Entry 7GXL (X-ray diffraction, 1.95 A resolution); this record covers chains A and D.

Chain A:
Molecule: B-cell lymphoma 6 protein
From: Homo sapiens
UniProtKB: P41182 (BCL6_HUMAN); numbering as in UniProt (aligned over 5-129)
Sequence (128 residues; row label = number of the first residue in the row):
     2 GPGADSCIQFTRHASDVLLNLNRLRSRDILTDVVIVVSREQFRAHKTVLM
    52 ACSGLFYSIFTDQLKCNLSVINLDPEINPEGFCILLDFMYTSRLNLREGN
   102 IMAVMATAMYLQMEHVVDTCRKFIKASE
Unresolved in the structure: 2-6
Construct notes: expression tag (2-4)

Chain D:
Molecule: WVIP tetrapeptide
Sequence (6 residues; numbered 0 to 5; the number before each row is that of its first residue; numbering starts at 0):
     0 XWVIPA
Modified residues: ACE (acetyl group) at position 0

Interface between chain A and chain D:
Residue-residue contacts (11; chain A residue first):
  Cys-8(A) with Pro-4(D)
  Ile-9(A) with Trp-1(D), hydrophobic; Val-2(D)
  Gln-10(A) with ACE_0(D); Trp-1(D); Val-2(D), hydrogen bond (backbone-backbone); Pro-4(D)
  Phe-11(A) with ACE_0(D); Trp-1(D)
  Thr-12(A) with ACE_0(D), hydrogen bond (backbone-backbone); Val-2(D)
Interface residues without a listed pair, chain D (5 interface residues in all): Ile-3

Overview:
The chain A/chain D interface involves 5 residues from each chain; the contacts include 2 hydrogen bonds. The
backbones hydrogen-bond at Gln-10(A)/Val-2(D) and Thr-12(A)/ACE_0(D).
Chain A is B-cell lymphoma 6 protein (Homo sapiens) and chain D is WVIP tetrapeptide; the structure, Crystal
Structure of B-cell lymphoma 6 protein BTB domain in complex with ligand 8 at 21.72 ..., was determined by
X-ray diffraction together with 7GUD, 7GUE, 7GUF, 7GUG, 7GUH, 7GUI and 126 further entries from the same
study.
